6ASX - chains I and K of the 8 polymer chains in the assembly; structure by electron microscopy, 3.80 A resolution.

Chain I:
Name: DNA-directed RNA polymerase subunit beta
From: Escherichia coli (strain K12)
Notes: EC 2.7.7.6
UniProt: P0A8V2 (RPOB_ECOLI); residues 1-1342 here = UniProt positions 1-1342
Sequence (1342 residues; each row starts with the number of its first residue):
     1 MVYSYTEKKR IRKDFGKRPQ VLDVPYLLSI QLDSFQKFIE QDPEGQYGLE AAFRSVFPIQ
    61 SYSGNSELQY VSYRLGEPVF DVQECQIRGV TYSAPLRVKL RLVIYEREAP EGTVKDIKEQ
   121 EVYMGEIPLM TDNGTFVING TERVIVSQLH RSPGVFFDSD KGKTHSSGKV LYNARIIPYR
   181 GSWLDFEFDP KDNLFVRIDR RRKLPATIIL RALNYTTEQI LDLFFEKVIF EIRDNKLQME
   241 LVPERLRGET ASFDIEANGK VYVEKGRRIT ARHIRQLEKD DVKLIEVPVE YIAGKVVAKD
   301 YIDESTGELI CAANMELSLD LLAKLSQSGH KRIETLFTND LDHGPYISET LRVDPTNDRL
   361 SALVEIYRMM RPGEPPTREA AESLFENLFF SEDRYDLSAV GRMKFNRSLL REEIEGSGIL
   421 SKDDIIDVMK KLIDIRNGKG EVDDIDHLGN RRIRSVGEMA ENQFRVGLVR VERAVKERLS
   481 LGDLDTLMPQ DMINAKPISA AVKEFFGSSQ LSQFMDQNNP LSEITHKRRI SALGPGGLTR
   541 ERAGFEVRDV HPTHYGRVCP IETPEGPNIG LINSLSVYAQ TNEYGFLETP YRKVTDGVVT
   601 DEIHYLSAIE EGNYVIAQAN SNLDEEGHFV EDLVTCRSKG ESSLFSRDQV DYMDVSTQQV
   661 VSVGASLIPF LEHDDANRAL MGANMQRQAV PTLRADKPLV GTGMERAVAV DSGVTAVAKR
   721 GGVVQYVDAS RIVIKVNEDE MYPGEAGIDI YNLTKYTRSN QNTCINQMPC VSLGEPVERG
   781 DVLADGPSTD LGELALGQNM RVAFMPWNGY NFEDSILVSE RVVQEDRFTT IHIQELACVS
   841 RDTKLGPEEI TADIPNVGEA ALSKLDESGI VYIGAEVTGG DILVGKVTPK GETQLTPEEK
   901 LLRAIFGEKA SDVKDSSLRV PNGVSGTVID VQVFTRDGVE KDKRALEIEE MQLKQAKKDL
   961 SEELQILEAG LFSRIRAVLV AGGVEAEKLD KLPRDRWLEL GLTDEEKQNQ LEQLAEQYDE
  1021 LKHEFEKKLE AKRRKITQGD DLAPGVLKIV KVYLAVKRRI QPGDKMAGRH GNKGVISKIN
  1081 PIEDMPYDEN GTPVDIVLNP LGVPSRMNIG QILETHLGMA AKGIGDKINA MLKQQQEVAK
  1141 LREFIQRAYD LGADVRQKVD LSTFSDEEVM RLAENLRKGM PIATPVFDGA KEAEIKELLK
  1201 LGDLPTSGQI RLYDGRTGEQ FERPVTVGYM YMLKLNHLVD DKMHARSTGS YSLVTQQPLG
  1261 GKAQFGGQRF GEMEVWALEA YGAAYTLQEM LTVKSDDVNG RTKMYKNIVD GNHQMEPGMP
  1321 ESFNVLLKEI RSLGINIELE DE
Disordered / not traced: 1, 891-912, 1342
Curated features (UniProtKB/Swiss-Prot):
  - modified residue (N6-acetyllysine): Lys1022, Lys1200
  - mutagenesis: Ile561 (I561S: Resistant to antibiotics salinamide A and B), Ile569 (I569S: Resistant to antibiotics salinamide A and B), Ala665 (A665E: Resistant to antibiotics salinamide A and B), Asp675 (D675A/G: Resistant to antibiotics salinamide A and B), Asn677 (N677H/K: Resistant to antibiotics salinamide A and B), Leu680 (L680M: Resistant to antibiotics salinamide A and B), Glu813 (E813K: Disrupts the enzyme's active center)

Chain K:
Name: DNA-directed RNA polymerase subunit omega
From: Escherichia coli
Notes: EC 2.7.7.6
UniProt: P0A800 (RPOZ_ECOLI); numbering as in UniProt (aligned over 1-84)
Sequence (84 residues; numbered 1 to 84; the number before each row is that of its first residue):
     1 MARVTVQDAV EKIGNRFDLV LVAARRARQM QVGGKDPLVP EENDKTTVIA LREIEEGLIN
    61 NQILDVRERQ EQQEQEAAEL QAVT
Disordered / not traced: 1

Interface between chain I and chain K:
Pairs across the interface - 8 pairs, chain I then chain K:
  Gly1282(I) - Phe17(K)
  Tyr1285(I) - Leu21(K)
  Gly1311(I) - Gln31(K)  hydrogen bond (backbone-side chain)
  Asn1312(I) - Gln31(K)
  Asn1312(I) - Val32(K)
  His1313(I) - Arg28(K)  hydrogen bond (backbone-side chain)
  His1313(I) - Gln31(K)
  Gln1314(I) - Arg28(K)  hydrogen bond

Summary:
6 residues of chain I face 5 of chain K across their interface; the contacts include 3 hydrogen bonds. Among
the polar pairs are Gly1311(I)-Gln31(K), His1313(I)-Arg28(K) and Gln1314(I)-Arg28(K). UniProt lists 7
mutagenesis sites on chain I.
Here chain I is DNA-directed RNA polymerase subunit beta (Escherichia coli (strain K12)) and chain K is
DNA-directed RNA polymerase subunit omega (Escherichia coli). Entry 6ASX (CryoEM structure of E.coli his pause
elongation complex) was determined by electron microscopy, deposited together with 6BJS.
